PDB entry 9BOG | electron microscopy, 3.99 A resolution | chains F and C of the 4 polymer chains in the assembly

== Chain F ==
Molecule: Protein FimF
Organism: Escherichia coli
UniProtKB: P08189 (FIMF_ECOLI); residues 1-154 here correspond to UniProt positions 23-176 (UniProt number = residue number + 22)
Chain sequence (154 residues; each row starts with the number of its first residue):
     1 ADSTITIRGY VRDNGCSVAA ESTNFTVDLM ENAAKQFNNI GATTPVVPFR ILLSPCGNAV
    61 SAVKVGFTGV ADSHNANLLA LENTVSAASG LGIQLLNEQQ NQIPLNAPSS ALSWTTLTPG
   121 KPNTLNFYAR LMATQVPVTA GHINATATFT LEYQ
Disulfide bonds: Cys16-Cys56

== Chain C ==
Molecule: Type 1 fimbria chaperone FimC
Organism: Escherichia coli
UniProtKB: Q643I0 (Q643I0_ECOLX); residues 1-205 here correspond to UniProt positions 37-241 (UniProt number = residue number + 36)
Chain sequence (211 residues; numbered 1 to 211; the number before each row is that of its first residue):
     1 GVALGATRVI YPAGQKQVQL AVTNNDENST YLIQSWVENA DGVKDGRFIV TPPLFAMKGK
    61 KENTLRILDA TNNQLPQDRE SLFWMNVKAI PSMDKSKLTE NTLQLAIISR IKLYYRPAKL
   121 ALPPDQAAEK LRFRRSANSL TLINPTPYYL TVTELNAGTR VLENALVPPM GESTVKLPSD
   181 AGSNITYRTI NDYGALTPKM TGVMEHHHHH H
Disordered / not traced: 206-211
Construct notes: expression tag (206-211)

== Interface between chain F and chain C ==
Pairs across the interface - 50 pairs, chain F then chain C:
  Arg12(F) with Gly5(C); Tyr193(C)
  Asp13(F) with Gly5(C); Ala6(C); Thr7(C); Tyr193(C); Gly194(C)
  Asn14(F) with Leu4(C); Gly5(C)
  Gly15(F) with Leu4(C), hydrogen bond (backbone-backbone)
  Ser17(F) with Gly1(C), hydrogen bond (side chain-backbone); Val2(C); Ala3(C); Asn25(C), hydrogen bond
  Val18(F) with Gly1(C), hydrogen bond (backbone-backbone); Val2(C); Ile107(C), hydrophobic
  Ala19(F) with Gly1(C); Tyr31(C)
  Ala20(F) with Ile107(C)
  Ser22(F) with Leu103(C)
  Thr23(F) with Thr102(C); Leu103(C), hydrogen bond (backbone-backbone)
  Asn24(F) with Thr102(C)
  Phe25(F) with Asn101(C), hydrogen bond (backbone-backbone); Thr102(C)
  Pro55(F) with Asn25(C)
  Ala59(F) with Gly194(C)
  Trp114(F) with Asn164(C), hydrogen bond (side chain-backbone)
  Ile143(F) with Asn101(C); Thr102(C), hydrogen bond (backbone-backbone)
  Ala145(F) with Leu103(C), hydrophobic; Gln104(C)
  Ala147(F) with Leu105(C); Ala106(C), hydrogen bond (backbone-backbone)
  Thr148(F) with Lys88(C); Ala106(C)
  Phe149(F) with Ala106(C); Ile107(C), hydrophobic; Ile108(C)
  Thr150(F) with Ile108(C)
  Leu151(F) with Ile108(C), hydrogen bond (backbone-backbone); Arg110(C)
  Glu152(F) with Trp84(C)
  Tyr153(F) with Thr7(C); Arg110(C), hydrogen bond (backbone-backbone)
  Gln154(F) with Arg8(C), hydrogen bond (backbone-side chain); Lys112(C), hydrogen bond (backbone-side chain); Thr151(C); Ile190(C)
Interface residues without a listed pair, chain F (32 interface residues in all): Cys16, Ser54, Val60, Phe67, His142, Asn144, Thr146
Interface residues without a listed pair, chain C (32 interface residues in all): Ser109, Ile111, Val152, Thr153, Ala195

== Overview ==
The chain F/chain C interface involves 32 residues from each chain; the contacts include 13 hydrogen bonds.
Polar contacts include Ser17(F)-Gly1(C), Ser17(F)-Asn25(C) and Trp114(F)-Asn164(C).
Here chain F is Protein FimF and chain C is Type 1 fimbria chaperone FimC, both from Escherichia coli. Entry
9BOG (Structural basis for adhesin secretion by the outer-membrane usher in type 1 pili) was determined by
electron microscopy.
